8ESQ - chains 1 and C of the 58 polymer chains in the assembly; structure by electron microscopy, 2.80 A resolution.

[Chain 1]
Molecule: 3497-nt RNA strand
Source organism: Schizosaccharomyces pombe
Sequence (3497 nucleotides; numbered 1 to 3497; the number before each row is that of its first residue):
     1 AUUUGACCUC AAAUCAGGUA GGACUACGCG CUGAACUUAA GCAUAUCAAU AAGCGCAGGA
    61 AAAGAAAAUA ACCAUGAUUC CCUCAGUAAC GGCGAGUGAA GCGGGAAAAG CUCAAAUUUG
   121 AAAUCUGGCA ACAUUUCUUU UGUUGUCCGA GUUGUAAUUU CAAGAAGCUG CUUUGAGUGU
   181 AGACGAUCGG UCUAAGUUCC UUGGAACAGG ACGUCAGAGA GGGUGAGAAC CCCGUCUUUG
   241 GUCGAUUGGA UAUGCCAUAU AAAGCGCUUU CGAAGAGUCG AGUUGUUUGG GAAUGCAGCU
   301 CUAAAUGGGU GGUAAAUUUC AUCUAAAGCU AAAUAUUGGC GAGAGACCGA UAGCGAACAA
   361 GUAGAGUGAU CGAAAGAUGA AAAGAACUUU GAAAAGAGAG UUAAAUAGUA CGUGAAAUUG
   421 CUGAAAGGGA AGCAUUGGAA AUCAGUCUUA CCUGGGUGAG AUCAGUAGUC UCUUCGCGAG
   481 ACUAUGCACU CUGAACCUGU GGUAGGUCAG CAUCAGUUUU CGGGGGCGGA AAAAGAAUAA
   541 GGGAAGGUGG CUUUCCGGGU UCUGCCUGGG GAGUGUUUAU AGCCCUUGUU GUAAUACGUC
   601 CACUGGGGAC UGAGGACUGC GGCUUCGUGC CAAGGAUGCU GACAUAAUGG UUUUCAAUGG
   661 CCCGUCUUGA AACACGGACC AAGGAGUCUA GCAUCUAUGC GAGUGUUUGG GUGAUGAAAA
   721 CCCAUCCGCG AAAUGAAAGU GAAUGCAGGU GGGAACGCCC UUGUGGCGUG CACCAUCGAC
   781 CGACCCGGAA GUUUGUCAAU GGAAGGGUUU GAGUAAGAGC AUAGCUGUUG GGACCCGAAA
   841 GAUGGUGAAC UAUGCCUGAA UAGGGUGAAG CCAGAGGAAA CUCUGGUGGA GGCUCGUAGA
   901 GAUUCUGACG UGCAAAUCGA UCUUCAAAUU UGGGUAUAGG GGCGAAAGAC UAAUCGAACC
   961 AUCUAGUAGC UGGUUCCUGC CGAAGUUUCC CUCAGGAUAG CAGAAACUCA GAUCAGUUUU
  1021 AUGAGGUAAA GCGAAUGAUU AGAGGUCUUG GGGAAGGAAU UUCCUCAACC UAUUCUCAAA
  1081 CUUUAAAUAU GUAAGACGCC CUUGUCGCUU AAUUGGACGU GGGCCAUCGA AUGAGAGUUU
  1141 CUAGUGGGCC AUUUUUGGUA AGCAGAACUG GCGAUGCGGG AUGAACCGAA CGUGAGGUUA
  1201 AGGUGCCGGA AUGUACGCUC AUCAGACACC AGAAAAGGUG UUAGUUCAUC UAGACAGCAG
  1261 GACGGUGGCC AUGGAAGUCG GAAUCCGCUA AGGAGUGUGU AACAACUCAC CUGCCGAAUG
  1321 AACUAGCCCU GAAAAUGGAU GGCGCUUAAG CGUACUACCC AUACCUCACC GUCUGGGUUA
  1381 GCUUUGAGAA GCUCAGACGA GUAGGCAGGC GUGGAGGUUU GUGACGAAGC CUUGGGCGUG
  1441 AGCCUGGGUC GAACAGCCUC UAGUGCAGAU CUUGGUGGAA GUAGCAAAUA UUCAAAUGAG
  1501 AACUUUGAAG ACUGAAGUGG GGAAAGGUUC CAUGUGAACA GCAGUUGGAC AUGGGUUAGU
  1561 CGAUCCUAAG AGAUAGGGAA GCUCCGUAUG AAAGUUGCAC GAUUUUUCGU GCCUCCUAUC
  1621 GAAAGGGAAU CCGGUUAAUA UUCCGGAACC AGAAGGUGGA AUCAACACGG CAACGUAAAU
  1681 GAAGUUGGAG ACGUCGGCGG GAGCCCUGGG AAGAGUUCUC UUUUCUUUUU AACAAACCAU
  1741 UGAACCACCC UGAAAUCGGU UUAUCCGGAG CUAGGGUAUG GUGUUUGGAA GAGUUCAGCG
  1801 CCUCAUGCUG AAUCCGGUGC GCUCUCGACG GCCCUUGAAA AUCCAACGGA AGAAUGGACC
  1861 UUCGGGUCCU UGUUUUCACA UCUGGUCGUA CUCAUAACCG CAGCAGGUCU CCAAGGUGAA
  1921 CAGCCUCUAG UUGAUAGAAC AAUGUAGAUA AGGGAAGUCG GCAAAAUGGA UCCGUAACUU
  1981 CGGGAUAAGG AUUGGCUCUA AGGGUUGGGU ACGUUGGGCC UUGGAACCUG AACGGUUGCU
  2041 GGACUGAGCG UGGACCGAUG UCUUUUCUCG CCUUUCGGGG UGAGAAGGGA UGUUGGACCU
  2101 GCUUGGACCU UGGCGGCCGG GAAGUCCUUG GUCGGGCUUU UCUCCUUCUC GGGGAUUAUG
  2161 CUCUUACUGG CGUACGUUUA ACAACCAACU UAGAACUGGU ACGGACAAGG GGAAUCUGAC
  2221 UGUCUAAUUA AAACAUAGCA UUGCGAUGGC CAGAAAGUGG UGUUGACGCA AUGUGAUUUC
  2281 UGCCCAGUGC UCUGAAUGUC AAAGUGAAGA AAUUCAACCA AGCGCGGGUA AACGGCGGGA
  2341 GUAACUAUGA CUCUCUUAAG GUAGCCAAAU GCCUCGUCAU CUAACUAGUG ACGCGCAUGA
  2401 AUGGAUUAAC GAGAUUCCCA CUGUCCCUAU CUACUAUCUA GCGAAACCAC AGCCUGGGGA
  2461 ACGGGCCAGG CAAAAUCAGC GGGGAAAGAA GACCCUGUUG AGCUUGACUC UAGUUUGACA
  2521 UUGUGAAGAG ACAUAGAGGG UGUAGGAUAA GUGGGAGUAU GUUUCGGCAU ACGCCGGUGA
  2581 AAUACCACUA CCUUUAUCGU UUCUUUACUU AAUCAAUGAA GCGGAAUUGG GAUUUAUUUC
  2641 CCAUAUUCUA GCGUUAAAGU UUCUUCGCGA ACUGAUCCGC GUUGAUGACA UUGUCAGGUG
  2701 GGGAGUUUGG CUGGGGCGGC ACAUCUGUUA AAAGAUAACG CAGGUGUCCU AAGGGGGACU
  2761 CAUCGAGAAC AGAAAUCUCG AGUAGAAUAA AAGGGUAAAA GUCCCCUUGA UUUUGAUUUU
  2821 CAGUGUGAAU ACAAACCAUG AAAGUGUGGC CUAUCGAUCC UUUGUUCCCU CGAAAUUUGA
  2881 GGACAGAGGU GCCAGAAAAG UUACCACAGG GAUAACUGGC UUGUGGCAGC CAAGCGUUCA
  2941 UAGCGACGUU GCUUUUUGAU UCUUCGAUGU CGGCUCUUCC UAUCAUACCG AAGCAGAAUU
  3001 CGGUAAGCGU UGGAUUGUUC ACCCACUAAU AGGGAACGUG AGCUGGGUUU AGACCGUCGU
  3061 GAGACAGGUU AGUUUUACCC UACUGAUGAA GUGUCGUCGC AAUGGUAAUU CAACUUAGUA
  3121 CGAGAGGAAC CGUUGAUUCA GAUCAUUGGU AUUUGCGGCU GCCUGACAAG GCAAUGCCGC
  3181 GGAGCUAUCA UCUGCCGGAU AACGGCUGAA CGCCUCUAAG CCAGAAUCCG UGCCAGAAAG
  3241 CGACGAUUUU UUGGUCCGCA UGAUUUAUAU GUAUAAAAAU AGAGGUAGGA CUUGUUCCUA
  3301 CUCUCCUGUA UCGUAGAAGA UGGGCGAUGG UUGAUGAAAC GGAAGUGUUU UAUUGACUUG
  3361 UCCAUGAAAU UCCAUUGAAA UCUUGUGCGG AAUCGAAUCC AUUGCAUACG ACUUUAAUGU
  3421 GGAACGGGGU AUUGUAAGCA GUAGAGUAGC CUUGUUGUUA CGAUCUGCUG AGAUUAAGCC
  3481 UUUGUUCCCA AGAUUUG
Disordered / not traced: 1-2, 37-47, 92-95, 288-293, 313-318, 446-505, 552-573, 625-627, 736-738, 783-812, 897-928, 991-994, 1026-1087, 1095-1129, 1228-1231, 1486-1489, 1595-1596, 1615-1617, 1740-1745, 1801-1804, 1853-1869, 1894-1908, 1918-1922, 1968-2209, 2215-2414, 2483-2492, 2522-2690, 2708-2896, 2914-2919, 2936-2942, 2954-2969, 3015-3021, 3047-3051, 3066, 3074-3078, 3249-3268, 3290-3297, 3376-3394, 3442-3464
Construct notes: conflict C1746 (U7796 in 157310483)

[Chain C]
Name: 60S ribosomal protein L4-B
Source organism: Schizosaccharomyces pombe
Reference sequence: Q9P784 (RL4B_SCHPO); residues 1-363 here = UniProt positions 1-363
Chain sequence (363 residues; numbered 1 to 363; the number before each row is that of its first residue):
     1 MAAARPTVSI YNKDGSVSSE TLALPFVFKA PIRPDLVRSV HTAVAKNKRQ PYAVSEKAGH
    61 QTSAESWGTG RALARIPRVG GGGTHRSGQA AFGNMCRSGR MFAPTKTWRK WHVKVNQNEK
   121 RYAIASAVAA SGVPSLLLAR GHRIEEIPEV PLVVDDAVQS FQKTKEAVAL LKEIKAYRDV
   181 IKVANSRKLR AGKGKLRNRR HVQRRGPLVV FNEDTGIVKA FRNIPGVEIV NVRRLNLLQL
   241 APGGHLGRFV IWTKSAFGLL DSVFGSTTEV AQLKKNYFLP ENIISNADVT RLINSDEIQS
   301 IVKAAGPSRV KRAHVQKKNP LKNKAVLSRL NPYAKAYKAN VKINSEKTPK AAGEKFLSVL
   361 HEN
Disordered / not traced: 1-4

[Chain 1 / chain C interface]
Contacting residue pairs - 286 pairs, chain 1 then chain C:
  A216(1) / Lys-163(C)  salt bridge to the phosphate
  A216(1) / Thr-164(C)  sugar contact
  A216(1) / Lys-165(C)  salt bridge to the phosphate
  A216(1) / Val-168(C)  base contact
  A216(1) / Asn-223(C)  hydrogen bond to the base
  G217(1) / Gln-162(C)  sugar contact
  G217(1) / Lys-163(C)  salt bridge to the phosphate
  G217(1) / Thr-164(C)  hydrogen bond to the phosphate
  G217(1) / Lys-219(C)  sugar contact
  G217(1) / Arg-222(C)  hydrogen bond to the phosphate
  A218(1) / Arg-222(C)  salt bridge to the phosphate
  A218(1) / Asn-223(C)  phosphate contact
  G219(1) / Asn-223(C)  hydrogen bond to the sugar
  G219(1) / Pro-225(C)  base contact
  G221(1) / Arg-187(C)  salt bridge to the phosphate
  G221(1) / His-201(C)  salt bridge to the phosphate
  G222(1) / Arg-200(C)  salt bridge to the phosphate
  C236(1) / Arg-222(C)  hydrogen bond to the sugar
  A344(1) / Gln-50(C)  hydrogen bond to the sugar
  G345(1) / Gln-50(C)  hydrogen bond to the sugar
  G345(1) / Asn-198(C)  hydrogen bond to the phosphate
  G345(1) / Arg-199(C)  sugar contact
  A346(1) / Ala-45(C)  hydrogen bond to the base
  A346(1) / Lys-46(C)  base contact
  A346(1) / Lys-48(C)  phosphate contact
  A346(1) / Arg-49(C)  phosphate contact
  A346(1) / Gln-50(C)  hydrogen bond to the phosphate
  A346(1) / Arg-199(C)  sugar contact
  C347(1) / Tyr-52(C)  sugar contact
  C347(1) / Arg-197(C)  salt bridge to the phosphate
  C347(1) / Arg-199(C)  salt bridge to the phosphate
  C348(1) / Arg-197(C)  salt bridge to the phosphate
  G349(1) / Leu-196(C)  base contact
  G349(1) / Arg-197(C)  hydrogen bond to the base
  U351(1) / Arg-97(C)  hydrogen bond to the sugar
  A352(1) / Arg-97(C)  phosphate contact
  A352(1) / Ser-98(C)  hydrogen bond to the phosphate
  C354(1) / Val-54(C)  phosphate contact
  C354(1) / Ser-55(C)  hydrogen bond to the phosphate
  C354(1) / Ala-58(C)  phosphate contact
  C354(1) / Gln-61(C)  hydrogen bond to the phosphate
  G355(1) / Ala-58(C)  phosphate contact
  G355(1) / Gly-59(C)  hydrogen bond to the phosphate
  G355(1) / Gln-61(C)  hydrogen bond to the phosphate
  A363(1) / Thr-84(C)  hydrogen bond to the base
  G364(1) / Gly-82(C)  base contact
  G364(1) / Gly-83(C)  hydrogen bond to the sugar
  A365(1) / Gly-82(C)  sugar contact
  A365(1) / Gly-83(C)  sugar contact
  C371(1) / Gly-80(C)  hydrogen bond to the sugar
  G372(1) / Thr-62(C)  phosphate contact
  G372(1) / Ser-63(C)  hydrogen bond to the phosphate
  G372(1) / Val-79(C)  sugar contact
  G372(1) / Thr-84(C)  hydrogen bond to the sugar
  G372(1) / Arg-86(C)  phosphate contact
  A373(1) / Thr-84(C)  sugar contact
  A373(1) / His-85(C)  sugar contact
  A373(1) / Arg-86(C)  salt bridge to the phosphate
  A374(1) / Arg-97(C)  salt bridge to the phosphate
  A375(1) / Arg-97(C)  salt bridge to the phosphate
  A515(1) / Gln-316(C)  hydrogen bond to the sugar
  A515(1) / Lys-318(C)  hydrogen bond to the sugar
  A515(1) / Asn-323(C)  hydrogen bond to the phosphate
  G516(1) / Gln-316(C)  hydrogen bond to the sugar
  G516(1) / Lys-317(C)  phosphate contact
  G516(1) / Lys-318(C)  phosphate contact
  G516(1) / Asn-319(C)  phosphate contact
  G516(1) / Asn-323(C)  hydrogen bond to the phosphate
  U517(1) / Asn-319(C)  phosphate contact
  U518(1) / Lys-322(C)  hydrogen bond to the base
  G524(1) / Asn-340(C)  base contact
  G525(1) / Asn-340(C)  hydrogen bond to the sugar
  G526(1) / Val-341(C)  hydrogen bond to the sugar
  G526(1) / Lys-342(C)  salt bridge to the phosphate
  C527(1) / Ile-343(C)  hydrogen bond to the phosphate
  C527(1) / Asn-344(C)  hydrogen bond to the phosphate
  G528(1) / Asn-344(C)  hydrogen bond to the phosphate
  A530(1) / Lys-350(C)  hydrogen bond to the phosphate
  A530(1) / Phe-356(C)  sugar contact
  A530(1) / Leu-357(C)  base contact
  A530(1) / Leu-360(C)  base contact
  A530(1) / His-361(C)  hydrogen bond to the base
  A531(1) / Asn-344(C)  base contact
  A531(1) / Pro-349(C)  base contact
  A531(1) / Lys-350(C)  salt bridge to the phosphate
  A531(1) / Ala-351(C)  phosphate contact
  A531(1) / Ala-352(C)  phosphate contact
  U592(1) / Glu-346(C)  hydrogen bond to the base
  U592(1) / Lys-347(C)  base contact
  U592(1) / Thr-348(C)  hydrogen bond to the sugar
  C601(1) / Ala-339(C)  sugar contact
  C601(1) / Asn-340(C)  base contact
  A602(1) / Leu-327(C)  sugar contact
  A602(1) / Asn-331(C)  base contact
  A602(1) / Tyr-333(C)  base contact
  A602(1) / Ala-334(C)  hydrogen bond to the sugar
  A602(1) / Tyr-337(C)  stacking on the base
  G614(1) / Arg-312(C)  hydrogen bond to the sugar
  U618(1) / Lys-311(C)  hydrogen bond to the sugar
  G619(1) / Lys-311(C)  hydrogen bond to the sugar
  G619(1) / Arg-329(C)  base contact
  C620(1) / Arg-329(C)  hydrogen bond to the base
  G621(1) / Ser-328(C)  sugar contact
  G621(1) / Arg-329(C)  sugar contact
  G622(1) / Ser-328(C)  sugar contact
  A632(1) / Asn-323(C)  sugar contact
  A632(1) / Ala-325(C)  sugar contact
  A633(1) / Lys-318(C)  salt bridge to the phosphate
  A633(1) / Asn-323(C)  hydrogen bond to the phosphate
  A633(1) / Ala-325(C)  sugar contact
  A633(1) / Arg-329(C)  hydrogen bond to the sugar
  G634(1) / Lys-311(C)  hydrogen bond to the base
  G634(1) / His-314(C)  hydrogen bond to the sugar
  G634(1) / Val-315(C)  hydrogen bond to the sugar
  G634(1) / Lys-318(C)  phosphate contact
  G634(1) / Arg-329(C)  salt bridge to the phosphate
  G635(1) / Arg-312(C)  hydrogen bond to the base
  G635(1) / Val-315(C)  base contact
  G635(1) / Gln-316(C)  sugar contact
  G683(1) / Met-95(C)  hydrogen bond to the base
  G684(1) / Asn-94(C)  hydrogen bond to the phosphate
  G684(1) / Met-95(C)  sugar contact
  A685(1) / Asn-94(C)  hydrogen bond to the phosphate
  A685(1) / Phe-102(C)  phosphate contact
  G686(1) / Phe-102(C)  sugar contact
  U687(1) / Phe-102(C)  sugar contact
  U687(1) / Ala-103(C)  base contact
  C688(1) / Arg-109(C)  phosphate contact
  U689(1) / Trp-108(C)  sugar contact
  U689(1) / Arg-109(C)  phosphate contact
  U689(1) / Lys-110(C)  hydrogen bond to the phosphate
  U698(1) / Arg-33(C)  hydrogen bond to the phosphate
  U698(1) / Leu-36(C)  phosphate contact
  U698(1) / Glu-119(C)  hydrogen bond to the sugar
  G699(1) / Arg-33(C)  salt bridge to the phosphate
  G699(1) / Leu-36(C)  sugar contact
  G699(1) / Asn-116(C)  base contact
  G699(1) / Asn-118(C)  hydrogen bond to the sugar
  G699(1) / Glu-119(C)  sugar contact
  G699(1) / Tyr-122(C)  phosphate contact
  C700(1) / Asn-118(C)  sugar contact
  C700(1) / Tyr-122(C)  phosphate contact
  G705(1) / Asn-116(C)  sugar contact
  U706(1) / Val-115(C)  base contact
  U706(1) / Asn-116(C)  phosphate contact
  U706(1) / Gln-117(C)  hydrogen bond to the base
  U706(1) / Lys-120(C)  hydrogen bond to the base
  U707(1) / Lys-114(C)  base contact
  U707(1) / Val-115(C)  base contact
  G713(1) / Arg-234(C)  sugar contact
  U715(1) / Val-218(C)  base contact
  U715(1) / Arg-222(C)  sugar contact
  U715(1) / Ile-229(C)  hydrogen bond to the base
  A717(1) / Lys-48(C)  salt bridge to the phosphate
  A718(1) / Lys-48(C)  salt bridge to the phosphate
  A718(1) / Gln-50(C)  hydrogen bond to the base
  A719(1) / Asn-47(C)  sugar contact
  A719(1) / Lys-48(C)  sugar contact
  A719(1) / Leu-238(C)  sugar contact
  A720(1) / Val-44(C)  sugar contact
  A720(1) / Asn-47(C)  hydrogen bond to the phosphate
  A720(1) / Lys-120(C)  salt bridge to the phosphate
  A720(1) / Arg-234(C)  sugar contact
  A720(1) / Leu-235(C)  hydrogen bond to the sugar
  A720(1) / Asn-236(C)  hydrogen bond to the sugar
  C721(1) / Lys-120(C)  salt bridge to the phosphate
  C721(1) / Ile-124(C)  phosphate contact
  C721(1) / Arg-233(C)  hydrogen bond to the sugar
  C721(1) / Leu-235(C)  sugar contact
  C721(1) / Lys-274(C)  phosphate contact
  C722(1) / Gln-117(C)  hydrogen bond to the phosphate
  C722(1) / Arg-121(C)  salt bridge to the phosphate
  C722(1) / Leu-273(C)  phosphate contact
  C722(1) / Lys-274(C)  salt bridge to the phosphate
  C723(1) / Gln-117(C)  phosphate contact
  C723(1) / Arg-121(C)  salt bridge to the phosphate
  C723(1) / Lys-274(C)  phosphate contact
  C723(1) / Lys-275(C)  hydrogen bond to the phosphate
  A724(1) / Lys-275(C)  salt bridge to the phosphate
  A821(1) / Asn-116(C)  hydrogen bond to the sugar
  U822(1) / Lys-114(C)  hydrogen bond to the sugar
  U822(1) / Asn-116(C)  sugar contact
  A823(1) / Lys-110(C)  salt bridge to the phosphate
  A823(1) / Val-113(C)  sugar contact
  G832(1) / Ala-103(C)  base contact
  G832(1) / Lys-106(C)  hydrogen bond to the base
  C834(1) / Phe-102(C)  phosphate contact
  C835(1) / Asn-94(C)  hydrogen bond to the sugar
  C835(1) / Met-95(C)  sugar contact
  C835(1) / Phe-102(C)  sugar contact
  C836(1) / Ile-76(C)  phosphate contact
  C836(1) / Pro-77(C)  phosphate contact
  C836(1) / Met-95(C)  sugar contact
  G837(1) / Ser-66(C)  phosphate contact
  G837(1) / Arg-75(C)  sugar contact
  G837(1) / Pro-77(C)  phosphate contact
  A838(1) / Ser-66(C)  phosphate contact
  A961(1) / Ser-63(C)  hydrogen bond to the phosphate
  U962(1) / Thr-62(C)  phosphate contact
  A965(1) / Arg-100(C)  hydrogen bond to the base
  G1377(1) / Gly-306(C)  phosphate contact
  G1377(1) / Pro-307(C)  hydrogen bond to the sugar
  U1378(1) / Ala-305(C)  phosphate contact
  U1378(1) / Gly-306(C)  hydrogen bond to the phosphate
  U1378(1) / Pro-307(C)  sugar contact
  U1378(1) / Ser-308(C)  sugar contact
  U1379(1) / Ile-293(C)  sugar contact
  U1379(1) / Asn-294(C)  hydrogen bond to the sugar
  U1379(1) / Gln-299(C)  hydrogen bond to the sugar
  U1379(1) / Ala-305(C)  phosphate contact
  A1380(1) / Asn-294(C)  sugar contact
  A1380(1) / Asp-296(C)  base contact
  A1380(1) / Gln-299(C)  base contact
  G1381(1) / Thr-290(C)  hydrogen bond to the base
  G1381(1) / Asn-294(C)  phosphate contact
  U1384(1) / Arg-309(C)  hydrogen bond to the sugar
  U1385(1) / Arg-309(C)  salt bridge to the phosphate
  G1386(1) / Arg-309(C)  hydrogen bond to the sugar
  A1387(1) / Ser-308(C)  phosphate contact
  U1393(1) / Arg-309(C)  sugar contact
  U1393(1) / Val-310(C)  hydrogen bond to the sugar
  C1394(1) / Val-310(C)  sugar contact
  A1395(1) / Arg-312(C)  salt bridge to the phosphate
  G1414(1) / Gly-192(C)  phosphate contact
  G1414(1) / Lys-193(C)  hydrogen bond to the phosphate
  G1414(1) / Arg-199(C)  hydrogen bond to the phosphate
  A1415(1) / Arg-190(C)  salt bridge to the phosphate
  A1415(1) / Gly-194(C)  phosphate contact
  A1415(1) / Arg-199(C)  salt bridge to the phosphate
  G1416(1) / Arg-190(C)  salt bridge to the phosphate
  G1416(1) / Arg-205(C)  hydrogen bond to the phosphate
  G1416(1) / Gly-243(C)  hydrogen bond to the sugar
  G1416(1) / His-245(C)  base contact
  G1417(1) / Arg-140(C)  hydrogen bond to the sugar
  G1417(1) / Arg-205(C)  salt bridge to the phosphate
  G1417(1) / Pro-242(C)  sugar contact
  G1417(1) / Gly-243(C)  sugar contact
  G1417(1) / His-245(C)  hydrogen bond to the sugar
  U1418(1) / Arg-140(C)  salt bridge to the phosphate
  U1418(1) / Gly-141(C)  phosphate contact
  U1418(1) / Gln-203(C)  phosphate contact
  U1418(1) / Arg-204(C)  salt bridge to the phosphate
  U1418(1) / Arg-205(C)  hydrogen bond to the phosphate
  U1419(1) / Gly-141(C)  phosphate contact
  U1419(1) / Arg-143(C)  salt bridge to the phosphate
  U1419(1) / Arg-204(C)  phosphate contact
  U1420(1) / Arg-143(C)  salt bridge to the phosphate
  G1421(1) / Lys-188(C)  base contact
  U1422(1) / Lys-188(C)  hydrogen bond to the base
  G1423(1) / Lys-188(C)  hydrogen bond to the base
  A1453(1) / Leu-189(C)  base contact
  A1453(1) / Lys-195(C)  sugar contact
  C1454(1) / Leu-189(C)  hydrogen bond to the base
  C1454(1) / Arg-190(C)  phosphate contact
  C1454(1) / Ala-191(C)  base contact
  C1454(1) / Gly-192(C)  hydrogen bond to the phosphate
  C1454(1) / Lys-195(C)  salt bridge to the phosphate
  A1455(1) / Ala-191(C)  phosphate contact
  C1458(1) / His-245(C)  hydrogen bond to the base
  U1459(1) / Arg-38(C)  salt bridge to the phosphate
  C1460(1) / Thr-42(C)  phosphate contact
  C1460(1) / Lys-46(C)  phosphate contact
  U1461(1) / Lys-46(C)  salt bridge to the phosphate
  A1462(1) / Arg-109(C)  sugar contact
  G1463(1) / Tyr-52(C)  hydrogen bond to the phosphate
  G1463(1) / Val-54(C)  base contact
  G1463(1) / Met-101(C)  sugar contact
  G1463(1) / Arg-109(C)  salt bridge to the phosphate
  A1469(1) / Met-95(C)  base contact
  U1470(1) / Ala-72(C)  base contact
  U1470(1) / Leu-73(C)  base contact
  U1470(1) / Ala-74(C)  phosphate contact
  U1470(1) / Arg-75(C)  hydrogen bond to the base
  C1471(1) / Ala-74(C)  phosphate contact
  C1471(1) / Met-95(C)  base contact
  U1472(1) / Ala-74(C)  phosphate contact
  U1472(1) / Arg-78(C)  salt bridge to the phosphate
  U1472(1) / Ala-90(C)  phosphate contact
  U1472(1) / Met-95(C)  sugar contact
  U1472(1) / Cys-96(C)  sugar contact
  U1472(1) / Arg-97(C)  hydrogen bond to the sugar
  U1473(1) / Gln-89(C)  hydrogen bond to the phosphate
  U1473(1) / Ala-90(C)  hydrogen bond to the phosphate
  U1473(1) / Arg-97(C)  sugar contact
  G1474(1) / His-85(C)  salt bridge to the phosphate
  G1474(1) / Gln-89(C)  hydrogen bond to the phosphate
Also at the interface, not in a pair above, chain 1 (135 interface residues in all): A220, G343, G353, A532, A533, C603, A613, C623, A690, U712, A714, G716, U971, G1413
Also at the interface, not in a pair above, chain C (176 interface residues in all): Asp-35, His-41, Lys-57, His-60, Gly-68, Thr-69, Gly-70, Gly-81, Gly-88, Phe-92, Gly-93, Gly-99, Pro-104, Thr-105, Lys-182, Asn-185, Phe-211, Asp-214, Ala-220, Ile-224, Val-230, Pro-280, Ser-295, Ala-313, Lys-324, Val-326, Lys-335

[Summary]
Chain 1 and chain C form an interface of 135 and 176 residues respectively, with 97 hydrogen bonds, 43 salt
bridges and 1 aromatic stacking contact. Among the polar pairs are A216(1)/Asn-223(C), A346(1)/Ala-45(C) and
G349(1)/Arg-197(C).
Chain 1 is a 3497-nt RNA strand and chain C is 60S ribosomal protein L4-B, both from Schizosaccharomyces
pombe; the structure, Ytm1 associated nascent 60S ribosome State 2, was determined by electron microscopy,
deposited together with 8ESR, 8ETC, 8ETG, 8ETH, 8ETI, 8ETJ and 3 further entries.
